PDB entry 5D18 | X-ray diffraction, 2.04 A resolution | chain A

[Chain A]
Name: TetR family transcriptional regulator
Organism: Mycobacterium tuberculosis
UniProtKB: A0A045J2D2 (A0A045J2D2_MYCTX); residues 1-210 here = UniProt positions 1-210
Chain sequence (216 residues; each row starts with the number of its first residue):
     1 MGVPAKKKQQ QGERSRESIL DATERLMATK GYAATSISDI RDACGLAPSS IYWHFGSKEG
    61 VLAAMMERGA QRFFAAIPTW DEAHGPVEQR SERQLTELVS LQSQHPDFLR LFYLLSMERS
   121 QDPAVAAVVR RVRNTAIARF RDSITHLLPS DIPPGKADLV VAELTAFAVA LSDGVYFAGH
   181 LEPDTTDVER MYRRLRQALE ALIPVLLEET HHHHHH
Not modelled in the structure: 1-11, 214-216
Differences from the reference sequence: expression tag (211-216)
Metal / ion sites: Na+ near M65 (its only coordinating residue here)
Reported in the primary citation:
  - binding site for isopropyl alcohol: L109, F112, Y113, V132, D173

[Overview]
The paper reports a binding site for isopropyl alcohol at L109, F112 and Y113 among others.
Chain A is TetR family transcriptional regulator (Mycobacterium tuberculosis); the structure, Crystal
structure of Mycobacterium tuberculosis Rv0302, form I, was determined by X-ray diffraction.
